PDB entry 4QV1 | X-ray diffraction, 2.50 A resolution | chains R and S of the 28 polymer chains in the assembly

# Chain R
Molecule: Proteasome subunit alpha type-5
From: Saccharomyces cerevisiae
Notes: EC 3.4.25.1
Reference sequence: P32379 (PSA5_YEAST); residues -7 to 252 here correspond to UniProt positions 1-260 (UniProt number = residue number + 8)
Sequence (260 residues; numbered -7 to 252; the number before each row is that of its first residue; numbers below 1 keep their minus sign (Met-7 is residue -7)):
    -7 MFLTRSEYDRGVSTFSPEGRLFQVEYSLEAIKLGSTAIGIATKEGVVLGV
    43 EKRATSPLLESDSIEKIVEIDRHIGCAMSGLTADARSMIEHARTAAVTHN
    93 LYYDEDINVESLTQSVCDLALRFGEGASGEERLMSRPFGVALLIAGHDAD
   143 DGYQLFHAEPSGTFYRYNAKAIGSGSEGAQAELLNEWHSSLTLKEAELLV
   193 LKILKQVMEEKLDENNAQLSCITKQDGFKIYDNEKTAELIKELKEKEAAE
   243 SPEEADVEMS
Unresolved in the structure: -7 to 0, 118-124, 243-252

# Chain S
Molecule: Proteasome subunit alpha type-6
From: Saccharomyces cerevisiae
Notes: EC 3.4.25.1
Reference sequence: P40302 (PSA6_YEAST); residues 0-233 here correspond to UniProt positions 1-234 (UniProt number = residue number + 1)
Sequence (234 residues; row label = number of the first residue in the row; numbering starts at 0):
     0 MFRNNYDGDTVTFSPTGRLFQVEYALEAIKQGSVTVGLRSNTHAVLVALK
    50 RNADELSSYQKKIIKCDEHMGLSLAGLAPDARVLSNYLRQQCNYSSLVFN
   100 RKLAVERAGHLLCDKAQKNTQSYGGRPYGVGLLIIGYDKSGAHLLEFQPS
   150 GNVTELYGTAIGARSQGAKTYLERTLDTFIKIDGNPDELIKAGVEAISQS
   200 LRDESLTVDNLSIAIVGKDTPFTIYDGEAVAKYI
Unresolved in the structure: 0-2
Swiss-Prot annotation at these positions:
  - modified residue: Ser13 (Phosphoserine)
  - cross-link: Lys190 (Glycyl lysine isopeptide (Lys-Gly) (interchain with G-Cter in ubiquitin))

# Chain R / chain S interface
Residue-residue contacts - 44 pairs, chain R then chain S:
  Arg2(R) with Gly7(S)
  Gly3(R) with Gly7(S)
  Ser5(R) with Arg125(S)
  Thr6(R) with Gly7(S); Gln20(S)
  Phe7(R) with Gln20(S), hydrogen bond (backbone-side chain); Tyr23(S); Leu76(S), hydrophobic; Arg125(S); Pro126(S); Gly128(S)
  Ser8(R) with Tyr23(S)
  Pro9(R) with Tyr23(S), hydrophobic; Glu26(S)
  Glu10(R) with Glu26(S); Gln30(S)
  Gly11(R) with Tyr23(S); Ala27(S)
  Leu13(R) with Arg125(S)
  Gln106(R) with Arg81(S), hydrogen bond
  Asp110(R) with Arg81(S), salt bridge
  Leu113(R) with Pro78(S), hydrophobic; Arg125(S)
  Ser153(R) with Pro78(S)
  Gly154(R) with Pro78(S)
  Thr155(R) with Gln59(S)
  Phe156(R) with Gln59(S)
  Tyr157(R) with Arg50(S), hydrogen bond (side chain-backbone); Ala52(S); Ser57(S); Gln59(S)
  Arg158(R) with Ser56(S); Ser57(S), hydrogen bond (backbone-backbone)
  Tyr159(R) with Ala52(S); Asp53(S); Leu55(S); Ser56(S)
  Asn160(R) with Leu55(S), hydrogen bond (backbone-backbone)
  Ala161(R) with Leu55(S)
  Gln172(R) with Asp53(S), hydrogen bond; Leu55(S)
  Leu176(R) with Glu54(S); Leu55(S), hydrophobic
  Trp179(R) with Leu55(S), hydrophobic
Other interface residues (no listed pair), chain R (27 interface residues in all): Glu117, Leu175
Other interface residues (no listed pair), chain S (25 interface residues in all): Asp6, Ala24, Asn51, Asp79, Gly123

# Summary
Chain R and chain S form an interface of 27 and 25 residues respectively, with 6 hydrogen bonds and 1 salt
bridge. Polar pairs include Asp110(R)-Arg81(S), Phe7(R)-Gln20(S) and Gln106(R)-Arg81(S).
Chain R is Proteasome subunit alpha type-5 and chain S is Proteasome subunit alpha type-6, both from
Saccharomyces cerevisiae; the structure, yCP beta5-M45A mutant, was determined by X-ray diffraction (same
publication as 4QUX, 4QUY, 4QV0, 4QV3, 4QV4, 4QV5 and 42 further entries).
